PDB entry 9MR7 | electron microscopy, 3.56 A resolution | chains B and D of the 12 polymer chains in the assembly

[Chain B]
Name: Pertussis toxin subunit 2
From: Bordetella pertussis
Reference sequence: P04978 (TOX2_BORPE); residues 1-199 here correspond to UniProt positions 28-226 (UniProt number = residue number + 27)
Chain sequence (199 residues; each row starts with the number of its first residue):
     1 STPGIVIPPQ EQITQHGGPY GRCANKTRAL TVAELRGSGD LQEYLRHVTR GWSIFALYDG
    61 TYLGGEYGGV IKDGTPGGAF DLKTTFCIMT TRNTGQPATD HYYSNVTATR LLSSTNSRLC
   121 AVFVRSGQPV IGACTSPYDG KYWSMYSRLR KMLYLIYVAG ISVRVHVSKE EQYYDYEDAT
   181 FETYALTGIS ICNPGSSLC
Not modelled in the structure: 1-3
Disulfides: C23-C87, C120-C134, C192-C199

[Chain D]
Name: Pertussis toxin subunit 4
From: Bordetella pertussis
Reference sequence: P0A3R5 (TOX4_BORPE); residues 1-110 here correspond to UniProt positions 43-152 (UniProt number = residue number + 42)
Chain sequence (110 residues; row label = number of the first residue in the row):
     1 DVPYVLVKTN MVVTSVAMKP YEVTPTRMLV CGIAAKLGAA ASSPDAHVPF CFGKDLKRPG
    61 SSPMEVMLRA VFMQQRPLRM FLGPKQLTFE GKPALELIRM VECSGKQDCP
Disulfides: C31-C51, C103-C109

[Interface between chain B and chain D]
Pairs across the interface (35; chain B residue first):
  Y20(B) - P3(D)
  Y20(B) - Y4(D)
  Y20(B) - V5(D)
  G21(B) - V5(D)
  R22(B) - V5(D)
  R22(B) - I98(D)
  R28(B) - R99(D)
  Y58(B) - R79(D)
  F80(B) - V7(D)  hydrophobic
  R110(B) - V101(D)
  R110(B) - E102(D)  hydrogen bond (side chain-backbone)
  R110(B) - S104(D)
  L111(B) - M67(D)
  L111(B) - E102(D)
  L112(B) - M67(D)
  L112(B) - V101(D)  hydrophobic
  S113(B) - M67(D)  hydrogen bond
  S113(B) - R99(D)
  S113(B) - M100(D)  hydrogen bond (backbone-backbone)
  S114(B) - M64(D)
  S114(B) - I98(D)
  S114(B) - R99(D)
  T115(B) - M64(D)
  T115(B) - I98(D)  hydrogen bond (backbone-backbone)
  L119(B) - P63(D)  hydrophobic
  P137(B) - R58(D)  hydrogen bond (backbone-side chain)
  Y138(B) - R58(D)
  Y146(B) - S61(D)
  Y146(B) - S62(D)
  Y146(B) - P63(D)
  Y157(B) - Q74(D)
  Y157(B) - E102(D)  hydrogen bond
  V158(B) - Q74(D)  hydrogen bond (backbone-side chain)
  D175(B) - R99(D)  hydrogen bond (backbone-side chain)
  E177(B) - R99(D)  salt bridge
Other interface residues (no listed pair), chain B (27 interface residues in all): G77, D81, T109, R118, R150, Y154, Y176
Other interface residues (no listed pair), chain D (22 interface residues in all): V66, A70, M73, R76

[Summary]
27 residues of chain B face 22 of chain D across their interface, with 8 hydrogen bonds and 1 salt bridge.
Polar pairs include E177(B)-R99(D), R110(B)-E102(D) and S113(B)-M67(D).
Here chain B is Pertussis toxin subunit 2 and chain D is Pertussis toxin subunit 4, both from Bordetella
pertussis. Entry 9MR7 (Genetiocally detoxified pertussis toxin in complex with hu1B7 Fab and hu11E6 Fab) was
determined by electron microscopy.
